PDB entry 5Q0U | X-ray diffraction, 1.90 A resolution | chains A and B

[Chain A]
Protein: Bile acid receptor
Organism: Homo sapiens
UniProt: Q96RI1 (NR1H4_HUMAN); residues 248-476 here correspond to UniProt positions 258-486 (UniProt number = residue number + 10)
Chain sequence (233 residues; row label = number of the first residue in the row):
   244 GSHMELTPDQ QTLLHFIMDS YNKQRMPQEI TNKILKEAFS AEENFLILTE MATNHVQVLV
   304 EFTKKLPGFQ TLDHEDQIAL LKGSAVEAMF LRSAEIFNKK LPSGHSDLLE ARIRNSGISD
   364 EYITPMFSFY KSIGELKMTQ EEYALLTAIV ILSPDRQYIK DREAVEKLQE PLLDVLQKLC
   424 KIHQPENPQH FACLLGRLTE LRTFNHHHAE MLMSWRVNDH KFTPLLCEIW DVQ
Disordered / not traced: 244-246
Construct notes: expression tag (244-247); conflict Ala281 (Glu291 in Q96RI1), Ala354 (Glu364 in Q96RI1)
Small-molecule neighbours: 9LP (trans-4-({(2S)-2-[2-(4-chlorophenyl)-5,6-difluoro-1H-benzimidazol-1-yl]-2-cyclohexylacetyl}amino)cyclohexyl hydrogen sulfate): Gln267, Arg268, Ile273, Thr274, Ile277, Asn287, Ile290, Leu291, Met294, Asn297, His298, Met332, Phe333, Arg335, Ser336, Ile339, Phe340, Leu352, Ile356, Ser359, Ile361, Met369, Tyr373, Met454, Leu455, Trp458
Swiss-Prot annotation at these positions:
  - binding site (chenodeoxycholate): Arg335, Tyr365, Tyr373, His451
  - modified residue: Thr446 (Phosphothreonine)
  - cross-link: Lys279 (Glycyl lysine isopeptide (Lys-Gly) (interchain with G-Cter in SUMO1))

[Chain B]
Protein: Coactivator peptide src-1 HD3
UniProt: A8K1V4 (A8K1V4_HUMAN); residues 744-757 here = UniProt positions 744-757
Chain sequence (14 residues; numbered 744 to 757; the number before each row is that of its first residue):
   744 KDHQLLRYLL DKDE
Disordered / not traced: 744, 757

[Interface between chain A and chain B]
Pairs across the interface - 21 pairs, chain A then chain B:
  Val303(A) with Leu752(B)
  Glu304(A) with Lys755(B), salt bridge
  Lys307(A) with Leu752(B), hydrogen bond (side chain-backbone); Leu753(B); Lys755(B), hydrogen bond (side chain-backbone)
  Phe312(A) with Leu753(B), hydrophobic
  His317(A) with Asp754(B), salt bridge
  Gln320(A) with Leu753(B)
  Ile321(A) with His746(B); Arg750(B); Leu753(B), hydrophobic
  Leu324(A) with Leu753(B), hydrophobic
  Lys325(A) with His746(B)
  Pro467(A) with Leu748(B)
  Leu468(A) with Leu748(B); Leu752(B), hydrophobic
  Glu471(A) with His746(B); Gln747(B), hydrogen bond (side chain-backbone); Leu748(B), hydrogen bond (side chain-backbone); Leu749(B), hydrogen bond (side chain-backbone)
  Ile472(A) with Leu749(B), hydrophobic
Also at the interface, not in a pair above, chain A (16 interface residues in all): Val299, Gln313, Glu318
Also at the interface, not in a pair above, chain B (10 interface residues in all): Asp745

[Summary]
16 residues of chain A face 10 of chain B across their interface, with 5 hydrogen bonds and 2 salt bridges.
Polar pairs include Glu304(A)-Lys755(B), His317(A)-Asp754(B) and Lys307(A)-Leu752(B). Chain A binds compound
9LP. From UniProt: 4 chenodeoxycholate-binding residues on chain A.
Here chain A is Bile acid receptor (Homo sapiens) and chain B is Coactivator peptide src-1 HD3. Entry 5Q0U
(Ligand binding to FARNESOID-X-RECEPTOR) was determined by X-ray diffraction (same publication as 5Q0I, 5Q0J,
5Q0K, 5Q0L, 5Q0M, 5Q0N and 30 further entries).
